PDB entry 2ADM | X-ray diffraction, 2.60 A resolution | chain A

Chain A:
Protein: Adenine-N6-DNA-methyltransferase taqi
Source organism: Thermus aquaticus
Notes: EC 2.1.1.72
UniProtKB: P14385 (MTTA_THEAQ); residues 1-421 here = UniProt positions 1-421
Amino-acid sequence (421 residues; numbered 1 to 421; the number before each row is that of its first residue):
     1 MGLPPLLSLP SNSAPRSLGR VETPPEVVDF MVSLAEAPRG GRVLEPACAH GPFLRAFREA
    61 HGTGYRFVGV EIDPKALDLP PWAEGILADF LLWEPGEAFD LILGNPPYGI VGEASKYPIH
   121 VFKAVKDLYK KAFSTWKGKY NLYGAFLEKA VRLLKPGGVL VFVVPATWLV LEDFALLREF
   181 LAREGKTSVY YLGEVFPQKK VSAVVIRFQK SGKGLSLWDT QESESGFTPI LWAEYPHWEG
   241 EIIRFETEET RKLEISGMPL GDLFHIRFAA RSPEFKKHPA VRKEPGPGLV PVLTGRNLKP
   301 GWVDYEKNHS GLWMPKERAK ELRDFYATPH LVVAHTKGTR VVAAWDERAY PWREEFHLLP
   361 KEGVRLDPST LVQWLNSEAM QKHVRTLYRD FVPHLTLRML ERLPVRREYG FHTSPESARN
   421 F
Disordered / not traced: 1-20, 113-120, 414-421
Differences from the reference sequence: conflict T370 (Ser in P14385)
Curated features (UniProtKB/Swiss-Prot):
  - binding site (S-adenosyl-L-methionine): T23, E45 to C48, E71, D89, P107
  - site (Important for catalytic activity): N105, P106, Y108
  - mutagenesis: Y108 (Y108A/G: Drastically reduces enzymatic activity; KM for both DNA and s-adenosylmethionine is not significantly changed; Y108F/W: Essentially wild-type activity), F196 (F196A: Drastically reduces enzymatic activity; KM for both DNA and s-adenosylmethionine is not significantly changed; F196W: Essentially wild-type activity)
Residues lining bound ligands: S-adenosylmethionine (SAM): V21, E22, T23, E45, A47, C48, A49, P52, F53, V70, E71, I72, D73, A76, A88, D89, F90, L91, N105, P106, P107, Y129, F146

Summary:
Ligands of chain A: S-adenosylmethionine. UniProt lists 8 S-adenosyl-L-methionine-binding residues and 2
mutagenesis sites.
Chain A is Adenine-N6-DNA-methyltransferase taqi (Thermus aquaticus); the structure,
Adenine-N6-DNA-methyltransferase taqi, was determined by X-ray diffraction together with 1AQI and 1AQJ from
the same study.
